6YNX - chains i and m of the 41 polymer chains in the assembly; structure by electron microscopy, 2.50 A resolution.

== Chain i ==
Name: subunit i/j
From: Tetrahymena thermophila
Reference sequence: I7LZW2 (I7LZW2_TETTS); numbering as in UniProt (aligned over 1-209)
Amino-acid sequence (209 residues; numbered 1 to 209; the number before each row is that of its first residue):
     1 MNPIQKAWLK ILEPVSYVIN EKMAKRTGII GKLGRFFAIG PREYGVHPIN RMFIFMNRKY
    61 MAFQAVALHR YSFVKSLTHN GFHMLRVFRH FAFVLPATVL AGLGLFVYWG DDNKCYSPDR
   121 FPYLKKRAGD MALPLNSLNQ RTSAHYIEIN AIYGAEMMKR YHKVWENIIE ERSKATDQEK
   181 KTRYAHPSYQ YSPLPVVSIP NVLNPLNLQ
Ligand contacts:
  - 1,2-diacyl-sn-glycero-3-phosphocholine (PC1), molecule 1: Val74, Thr78, Asn80
  - 1,2-diacyl-sn-glycero-3-phosphocholine (PC1), molecule 2: Leu77, Thr78, His79
  - Ubiquinone-8 (UQ8): Phe53, Met56, Asn57, Tyr60, Met61, Gln64, Gly102, Leu103, Phe106

== Chain m ==
Name: ATPTT7
From: Tetrahymena thermophila
Reference sequence: I7M980 (I7M980_TETTS); residue numbers follow UniProt; this construct covers 1-221
Amino-acid sequence (221 residues; numbered 1 to 221; the number before each row is that of its first residue):
     1 MDNYFTAITL LGLRDQNLPP FKDARLQRYK SIKKMIDLIE TTTKLAPPMP VELFMLNPTD
    61 PEWDDDMTYP TITHATALYK SSALAGNLFL YAYNYNNFTA NIRLRTMRYL FPVVSLAIFG
   121 NIYWDYRSQL VKVNLFDEYI QARAQELVKQ NEYLLEHEDV KRYVWWYEDL KETLARVHRQ
   181 ANNHKACDFK DSEIILQDFI RRYTNPKDNL PIKFHPQGQT F
Ligand contacts: Ubiquinone-8 (UQ8): Leu90, Asn94, Phe98, Phe111

== Interface between chain i and chain m ==
Residue-residue contacts (137):
  Phe53(i) with Phe89(m), hydrophobic; Leu90(m), hydrophobic; Tyr93(m), hydrophobic
  Ile54(i) with Tyr93(m)
  Asn57(i) with Tyr93(m); Asn94(m), hydrogen bond
  Arg58(i) with Asn97(m)
  Met61(i) with Asn94(m); Asn97(m); Phe98(m), hydrophobic; Leu104(m), hydrophobic
  Gln64(i) with Phe98(m); Leu104(m); Met107(m)
  Ala65(i) with Arg103(m); Leu104(m)
  Val66(i) with Arg103(m)
  Leu68(i) with Arg103(m); Thr106(m); Met107(m), hydrophobic
  His69(i) with Arg103(m); Arg105(m), hydrogen bond
  Arg70(i) with Arg105(m)
  Leu100(i) with Met107(m), hydrophobic; Leu110(m), hydrophobic
  Leu103(i) with Asn87(m), hydrogen bond (backbone-side chain); Met107(m), hydrophobic; Phe111(m), hydrophobic; Val114(m), hydrophobic
  Phe106(i) with Tyr79(m), hydrogen bond (backbone-side chain); Ala83(m)
  Val107(i) with Tyr79(m); Lys80(m); Ala83(m), hydrophobic; Leu84(m); Ile118(m), hydrophobic
  Tyr108(i) with Lys80(m); Asn121(m), hydrogen bond
  Trp109(i) with Tyr79(m)
  Asp112(i) with Thr76(m)
  Asn113(i) with Thr76(m); Tyr79(m); Lys80(m), hydrogen bond (backbone-side chain)
  Tyr116(i) with Pro70(m); Thr71(m), hydrogen bond; Gln129(m)
  Pro118(i) with Thr71(m); Thr73(m)
  Arg141(i) with Asp66(m), hydrogen bond (side chain-backbone); Thr68(m)
  Ser143(i) with Trp63(m); Asp65(m), hydrogen bond; Met67(m)
  Ala144(i) with Met67(m), hydrogen bond (backbone-backbone); Thr68(m); Tyr69(m), hydrophobic; Phe136(m)
  His145(i) with Asp65(m), salt bridge; Met67(m); Phe136(m); Tyr139(m)
  Tyr146(i) with Met55(m); Leu56(m), hydrogen bond (side chain-backbone); Pro58(m); Trp63(m)
  Ile147(i) with Tyr69(m)
  Glu148(i) with Tyr69(m), hydrogen bond; Ile140(m)
  Ile149(i) with Leu56(m), hydrophobic; Trp63(m), hydrophobic; Ile140(m), hydrophobic; Arg143(m); Ala144(m), hydrophobic; Leu147(m), hydrophobic
  Asn150(i) with Met55(m); Leu56(m), hydrogen bond (side chain-backbone)
  Ile152(i) with Ala144(m), hydrophobic
  Tyr153(i) with Glu52(m), hydrogen bond (side chain-backbone); Leu53(m); Met55(m); Leu56(m), hydrophobic; Leu147(m); Val148(m), hydrophobic; Asn151(m)
  Gly154(i) with Phe54(m)
  Glu156(i) with Gln145(m); Val148(m)
  Met157(i) with Leu53(m); Phe54(m); Asn151(m); Leu155(m), hydrophobic
  Met158(i) with Phe54(m), hydrophobic
  Arg160(i) with Val148(m); Glu152(m), salt bridge; Leu155(m)
  Tyr161(i) with Phe54(m), hydrophobic; Leu155(m); Val160(m), hydrophobic; Val164(m)
  Val164(i) with Leu155(m)
  Ile168(i) with Lys161(m); Val164(m), hydrophobic; Trp165(m)
  Ile169(i) with Val164(m), hydrophobic; Glu168(m)
  Glu171(i) with Lys161(m), salt bridge; Trp165(m)
  Arg172(i) with Trp165(m); Glu168(m); Asp169(m); Glu172(m), salt bridge
  Lys180(i) with Trp165(m); Glu172(m), salt bridge
  Lys181(i) with Asp169(m), salt bridge; Arg202(m)
  Arg183(i) with Glu158(m), salt bridge; Lys161(m); Trp165(m)
  Tyr184(i) with Glu158(m), hydrogen bond; Lys161(m); Arg162(m); Trp165(m), hydrophobic; Tyr203(m)
  Ala185(i) with Arg202(m)
  His186(i) with Arg202(m), hydrogen bond (backbone-backbone); Tyr203(m); Asn205(m)
  Ser188(i) with Thr204(m); Asn205(m)
  Tyr189(i) with Asp198(m), hydrogen bond; Arg201(m); Arg202(m), hydrogen bond
  Leu194(i) with Arg176(m)
  Pro195(i) with Arg176(m), hydrogen bond (backbone-side chain)
  Val197(i) with Arg176(m)
  Ile199(i) with Glu172(m); Ala175(m), hydrophobic
Interface residues without a listed pair, chain i (65 interface residues in all): Val99, Gly104, Ser117, Asn139, Thr142, Trp165, Ala175, Glu179, Ser192, Val202
Interface residues without a listed pair, chain m (69 interface residues in all): Asn57, Ile102, Lys171

== Overview ==
65 residues of chain i face 69 of chain m across their interface, with 19 hydrogen bonds and 7 salt bridges.
Polar contacts include His145(i)-Asp65(m), Arg160(i)-Glu152(m) and Glu171(i)-Lys161(m). Ubiquinone-8 is bound
between chain i and chain m. Chain i binds 1,2-diacyl-sn-glycero-3-phosphocholine.
Chain i is subunit i/j and chain m is ATPTT7, both from Tetrahymena thermophila; the structure, Cryo-EM
structure of Tetrahymena thermophila mitochondrial ATP synthase - Fo-subcomplex, was determined by electron
microscopy together with 6YNV, 6YNW, 6YNY, 6YNZ and 6YO0 from the same study.
